9FB5 - chains D and E of the 7 polymer chains in the assembly; structure by electron microscopy, 3.00 A resolution.

[Chain D (and E)]
Protein: Large T antigen
Source organism: Betapolyomavirus macacae
Notes: EC 3.6.4.-; chain E of this document is another copy of the same molecule, construct and numbering; everything in this record applies to it too
UniProtKB: P03070 (LT_SV40); residues 266-627 here = UniProt positions 266-627
Chain sequence (362 residues; numbered 266 to 627; the number before each row is that of its first residue):
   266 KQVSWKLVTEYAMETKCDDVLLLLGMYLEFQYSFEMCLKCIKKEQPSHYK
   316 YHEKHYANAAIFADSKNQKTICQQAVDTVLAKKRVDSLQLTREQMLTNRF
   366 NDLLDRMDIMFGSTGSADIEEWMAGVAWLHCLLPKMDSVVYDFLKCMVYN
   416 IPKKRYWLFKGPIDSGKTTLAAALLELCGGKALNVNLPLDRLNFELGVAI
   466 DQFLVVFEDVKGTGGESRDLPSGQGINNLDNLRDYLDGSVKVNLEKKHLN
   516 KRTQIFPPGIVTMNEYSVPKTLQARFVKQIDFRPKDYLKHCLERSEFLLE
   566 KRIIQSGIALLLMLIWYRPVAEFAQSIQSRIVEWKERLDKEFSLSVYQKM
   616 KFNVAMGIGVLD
Swiss-Prot annotation at these positions:
  - binding site (Zn(2+)): Cys-302, Cys-305, His-313, His-317
  - binding site (ATP): Gly-426 to Thr-433
Residues lining bound ligands: ATP (adenosine-5'-triphosphate): Trp-393, Leu-397, Pro-427, Ile-428, Asp-429, Ser-430, Gly-431, Lys-432, Thr-433, Thr-434, Asp-474, Asn-529, Arg-548, Pro-549, Lys-550, Leu-553, Lys-554, Leu-557, Leu-564

[Interface between chain D and chain E]
Residue-residue contacts (49):
  Asp-284(D) / Arg-349(E)  salt bridge
  Leu-286(D) / Asp-342(E)
  Leu-286(D) / Leu-345(E)  hydrophobic
  Leu-286(D) / Ala-346(E)
  Leu-286(D) / Arg-349(E)
  Leu-287(D) / Leu-353(E)  hydrophobic
  Leu-289(D) / Asp-342(E)
  Leu-289(D) / Ala-346(E)  hydrophobic
  Gly-290(D) / Ala-346(E)
  Gly-290(D) / Val-350(E)
  Met-291(D) / Val-350(E)
  Met-291(D) / Gln-354(E)
  Glu-294(D) / Val-350(E)
  Lys-304(D) / Gln-354(E)  hydrogen bond
  Gln-310(D) / Gln-354(E)
  Asp-329(D) / Lys-271(E)  salt bridge
  Ser-330(D) / Gln-339(E)
  Lys-331(D) / Gln-267(E)  hydrogen bond
  Lys-331(D) / Trp-270(E)
  Lys-331(D) / Gln-339(E)
  Asn-332(D) / Gln-339(E)
  Gln-333(D) / Gln-339(E)  hydrogen bond (backbone-side chain)
  Lys-334(D) / Asp-342(E)
  Ile-428(D) / Arg-498(E)
  Asp-429(D) / Arg-498(E)  salt bridge
  Ala-437(D) / Val-505(E)  hydrophobic
  Lys-446(D) / Thr-518(E)  hydrogen bond
  Ala-447(D) / Asn-508(E)  hydrogen bond (backbone-side chain)
  Arg-456(D) / Phe-459(E)
  Arg-456(D) / Glu-510(E)  salt bridge
  Glu-460(D) / Lys-516(E)  salt bridge
  Lys-476(D) / Asn-496(E)
  Lys-511(D) / Asn-515(E)
  Lys-512(D) / Glu-510(E)  salt bridge
  Lys-512(D) / Lys-511(E)  hydrogen bond (side chain-backbone)
  Lys-512(D) / His-513(E)
  Lys-512(D) / Leu-514(E)  hydrogen bond (side chain-backbone)
  His-513(D) / His-513(E)
  Glu-561(D) / Lys-419(E)  salt bridge
  Leu-564(D) / Pro-417(E)
  Glu-565(D) / Ile-416(E)
  Glu-565(D) / Pro-417(E)
  Glu-565(D) / Lys-419(E)  salt bridge
  Arg-567(D) / Asn-415(E)
  Arg-567(D) / Pro-417(E)
  Arg-567(D) / Gly-503(E)  hydrogen bond (side chain-backbone)
  Arg-567(D) / Ile-520(E)
  Gln-570(D) / Ser-504(E)  hydrogen bond
  Gln-570(D) / Val-505(E)
Other interface residues (no listed pair), chain D (37 interface residues in all): Leu-293, Glu-309, Ser-312, Ala-328, Thr-433, Leu-452
Other interface residues (no listed pair), chain E (35 interface residues in all): Thr-343, Gln-359, Asn-458, Asp-499, Lys-512

[Summary]
Chain D and chain E form an interface of 37 and 35 residues respectively, with 9 hydrogen bonds and 8 salt
bridges. Polar contacts include Asp-284(D)/Arg-349(E), Asp-329(D)/Lys-271(E) and Asp-429(D)/Arg-498(E). Chain
D binds ATP. From UniProt: 4 Zn2+-binding residues and 8 ATP-binding residues on chain D.
Chain D and chain E are both Large T antigen (Betapolyomavirus macacae); the structure, Active SV40 LTAg
complex with DNA (3D variability component_002, frame_000), was determined by electron microscopy together
with 9EVH, 9EVP, 9F3T, 9F3U, 9F5I, 9F73 and 14 further entries from the same study.
